Entry 8VKW (electron microscopy, 3.44 A resolution); this record covers chains A and X of the 34 polymer chains in the assembly.

Chain A:
Molecule: 23S ribosomal RNA
Organism: Mycolicibacterium smegmatis MC2 155
Sequence (3120 nucleotides; numbered 1 to 3120; the number before each row is that of its first residue):
     1 UAAGUGUUUA AGGGCGCAUG GUGGAUGCCU UGGCACUGGG AGCCGAUGAA GGACGUAGGA
    61 GGCUGCGAUA AGCCUCGGGG AGCUGUCAAC CGAGCGUUGA UCCGAGGAUG UCCGAAUGGG
   121 GAAACCCGGC ACGAGUGAUG UCGUGUCACC AGGCGCUGAA UAUAUAGGCG UCUGGGGGGA
   181 ACGCGGGGAA GUGAAACAUC UCAGUACCCG UAGGAAGAGA AAACAAAAUG UGAUUCCGUG
   241 AGUAGUGGCG AGCGAAAGCG GAGGAUGGCU AAACCGUAUG CAUGUGAUAC CGGGUAGGGG
   301 UUGUGUGUGC GGGGUUGUGG GACCUAUCUU UCCGGCUCUA CCUGGCUGGA GGGCAGUGAG
   361 AAAAUGUUGU GGUUAGCGGA AAUGGCUUGG GAUGGCCUGC CGUAGACGGU GAGAGCCCGG
   421 UACGUGAAAA CCCGACGUCU GUCUUGAUGG UGUUCCCGAG UAGCAGCGGG CCCGUGGAAU
   481 CUGCUGUGAA UCUGCCGGGA CCACCCGGUA AGCCUGAAUA CUUCCCAGUG ACCGAUAGCG
   541 GAUUAGUACC GUGAGGGAAU GGUGAAAAGU ACCCCGGGAG GGGAGUGAAA GAGUACCUGA
   601 AACCGUGCGC UUACAAUCCG UCAGAGCCCU CGACGUGUCG UGGGGUGAUG GCGUGCCUUU
   661 UGAAGAAUGA GCCUGCGAGU CAGGGACAUG UCGCGAGGUU AACCCGGGUG GGGUAGCCGC
   721 AGCGAAAGCG AGUCUGAAUA GGGCGUAUCC ACACAAGAGU GUGUGGUGUA GUGGUGUGUU
   781 CUGGACCCGA AGCGGAGUGA UCUACCCAUG GCCAGGGUGA AGCGCGGGUA AGACCGCGUG
   841 GAGGCCCGAA CCCACUUAGG UUGAAGACUG AGGGGAUGAG CUGUGGGUAG GGGUGAAAGG
   901 CCAAUCAAAC UCCGUGAUAG CUGGUUCUCC CCGAAAUGCA UUUAGGUGCA GCGUCGCAUG
   961 UUUCUUGCCG GAGGUAGAGC UACUGGAUGG CCGAUGGGCC CCACAGGGUU ACUGACGUCA
  1021 GCCAAACUCC GAAUGCCGGU AAGUCCAAGA GUGCGGCAGU GAGACGGCGG GGGAUAAGCU
  1081 CCGUGCGUCG AGAGGGAAAC AGCCCAGAUC GCCGGCUAAG GCCCCUAAGC GUGUGCUAAG
  1141 UGGAAAAGGA UGUGCAGUCG CGAAGACAAC CAGGAGGUUG GCUUAGAAGC AGCCACCCUU
  1201 GAAAGAGUGC GUAAUAGCUC ACUGGUCAAG UGAUUGUGCG CCGAUAAUGU AGCGGGGCUC
  1261 AAGCACACCG CCGAAGCCGC GGCAGCCAAC GUGUUGGCUG GGUAGGGGAG CGUCCUGCAU
  1321 CCGGUGAAGC CGCCGAGUGA UCGAGUGGUG GAGGGUGUGG GAGUGAGAAU GCAGGCAUGA
  1381 GUAGCGAUUA GGCAAGUGAG AACCUUGCCC GCCGAAAGAC CAAGGGUUCC UGGGCCAGGC
  1441 CAGUCCGCCC AGGGUGAGUC GGGACCUAAG GCGAGGCCGA CAGGCGUAGU CGAUGGACAA
  1501 CGGGUUGAUA UUCCCGUACC CGUGUAUGUG CGUCCAUGAU GAAUCAGCGG UACUAACCAU
  1561 CCAAAACCAC CGUGACCGCA CCUUUCGGGG UGUGGCGUUG GUGGGGCUGC AUGGGACCUU
  1621 CGUUGGUAGU AGUCAAGCGA UGGGGUGACG CAGGAAGGUA GCCGUACCGG UCAGUGGUAA
  1681 UACCGGGGUA AGCCUGUAGG GAGUCAGAUA GGUAAAUCCG UCUGGCAUAU AUCCUGAGAG
  1741 GUGAUGCAUA GCCGAGUGAG GCGAAUUCGG UGAUCCUAUG CUGCCGAGAA AAGCCUCUAG
  1801 CGAGGACAUA CACGGCCCGU ACCCCAAACC AACACAGGUG GUCAGGUAGA GAAUACUAAG
  1861 GCGUACGAGU GAACUAUGGU UAAGGAACUC GGCAAAAUGC CCCCGUAACU UCGGGAGAAG
  1921 GGGGACCCAC AUGGCGUGUA AGCCUUUACG GCCCAAGCGU GAGUGGGUGG CACAAACCAG
  1981 UGAGAAGCGA CUGUUUACUA AAAACACAGG UCCGUGCGAA GUCGCAAGAC GAUGUAUACG
  2041 GACUGACGCC UGCCCGGUGC UGGAAGGUUA AGAGGACCCG UUAACUCCCU UUGGGGGUGA
  2101 AGCGGAGAAU UUAAGCCCCA GUAAACGGCG GUGGUAACUA UAACCAUCCU AAGGUAGCGA
  2161 AAUUCCUUGU CGGGUAAGUU CCGACCUGCA CGAAUGGCGU AACGACUUCU CAACUGUCUC
  2221 AACCAUAGAC UCGGCGAAAU UGCACUACGA GUAAAGAUGC UCGUUACGCG CGGCAGGACG
  2281 AAAAGACCCC GGGACCUUCA CUACAACUUG GUAUUGGUGC UCGAUACGGU UUGUGUAGGA
  2341 UAGGUGGGAG ACUGUGAAGC UCACACGCCA GUGUGGGUGG AGUCGUUGUU GAAAUACCAC
  2401 UCUGAUCGUA UUGGGCCUCU AACCUCGGAC CGUAUAUCCG GUUCAGGGAC AGUGCCUGGU
  2461 GGGUAGUUUA ACUGGGGCGG UUGCCUCCUA AAAUGUAACG GAGGCGCCCA AAGGUUCCCU
  2521 CAACCUGGAC GGCAAUCAGG UGUUGAGUGU AAGUGCACAA GGGAGCUUGA CUGCGAGACG
  2581 GACAUGUCGA GCAGGGACGA AAGUCGGGAC UAGUGAUCCG GCACCUCUGA GUGGAAGGGG
  2641 UGUCGCUCAA CGGAUAAAAG GUACCCCGGG GAUAACAGGC UGAUCUUCCC CAAGAGUCCA
  2701 UAUCGACGGG AUGGUUUGGC ACCUCGAUGU CGGCUCGUCG CAUCCUGGGG CUGGAGCAGG
  2761 UCCCAAGGGU UGGGCUGUUC GCCCAUUAAA GCGGCACGCG AGCUGGGUUU AGAACGUCGU
  2821 GAGACAGUUC GGUCUCUAUC CGCCGCGCGC GUCAGAAGCU UGAGGAAACC UGUCCCUAGU
  2881 ACGAGAGGAC CGGGACGGAC GAACCUCUGG UAUACCAGUU GUCCCACCAG GGGCACGGCU
  2941 GGAUAGCCAC GUUCGGACAG GAUAACCGCU GAAAGCAUCU AAGCGGGAAA CCUCUUCCAA
  3001 GACCAGGCUU CUCACCCUCU AGGAGGGAUA AGGCCCCCCG CAGACCACGG GAUUGAUAGA
  3061 CCAGACCUGG AAGCCUAGUA AUAGGUGCAG GGAACUGGCA CUAACCGGCC GAAAACUUAC
Disordered / not traced: 1, 2329-2404

Chain X:
Protein: 50S ribosomal protein L27
Organism: Mycolicibacterium smegmatis MC2 155
UniProtKB: A0R150 (RL27_MYCS2); residues 1-88 here = UniProt positions 1-88
Amino-acid sequence (88 residues; row label = number of the first residue in the row):
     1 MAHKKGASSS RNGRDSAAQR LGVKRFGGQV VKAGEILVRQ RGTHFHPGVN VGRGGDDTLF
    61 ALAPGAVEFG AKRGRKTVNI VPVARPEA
Disordered / not traced: 1-7, 87-88

How chain A and chain X interact:
Pairs across the interface (93):
  G757(A) with Arg-85(X), hydrogen bond to the base
  A758(A) with Ala-33(X), base contact; Leu-62(X), hydrogen bond to the base; Ala-63(X), base contact; Pro-64(X), base contact
  G759(A) with Val-31(X), base contact; Lys-32(X), hydrogen bond to the sugar; Ala-33(X), hydrogen bond to the base; Pro-64(X), base contact
  G970(A) with Phe-26(X), base contact; Gly-27(X), hydrogen bond to the base; Glu-68(X), hydrogen bond to the sugar
  G971(A) with Phe-26(X), base contact; Gly-27(X), hydrogen bond to the sugar; Phe-69(X), sugar contact
  A972(A) with Phe-69(X), phosphate contact
  G973(A) with His-44(X), salt bridge to the phosphate
  C1036(A) with Phe-26(X), base contact
  C1037(A) with Phe-26(X), base contact; Gln-29(X), hydrogen bond to the sugar
  G1038(A) with Gly-28(X), hydrogen bond to the sugar; Gln-29(X), hydrogen bond to the sugar
  G2479(A) with Ser-8(X), sugar contact; Ser-9(X), base contact
  G2480(A) with Ser-9(X), sugar contact
  C2485(A) with Asp-15(X), base contact; Ser-16(X), hydrogen bond to the phosphate; Ala-17(X), hydrogen bond to the phosphate; Gln-19(X), hydrogen bond to the phosphate
  U2486(A) with Arg-14(X), base contact; Asp-15(X), base contact; Ser-16(X), hydrogen bond to the phosphate; Ala-17(X), phosphate contact; Gln-19(X), hydrogen bond to the phosphate
  U2494(A) with Arg-20(X), sugar contact; Leu-21(X), sugar contact
  G2495(A) with Ala-18(X), phosphate contact; Gln-19(X), phosphate contact; Arg-20(X), phosphate contact
  U2496(A) with Ala-18(X), phosphate contact
  C2499(A) with Ser-10(X), sugar contact
  G2501(A) with Ser-10(X), phosphate contact; Asn-12(X), hydrogen bond to the phosphate
  A2502(A) with Arg-11(X), salt bridge to the phosphate; Asn-12(X), base contact; Arg-14(X), base contact
  G2503(A) with Arg-11(X), salt bridge to the phosphate; Arg-14(X), base contact
  G2504(A) with Arg-14(X), base contact
  G2553(A) with Arg-41(X), base contact
  U2554(A) with Arg-41(X), base contact; Gly-42(X), hydrogen bond to the base
  G2555(A) with Gly-42(X), sugar contact; Thr-43(X), hydrogen bond to the sugar; His-44(X), salt bridge to the phosphate; His-46(X), phosphate contact
  C2556(A) with Thr-43(X), sugar contact; His-46(X), salt bridge to the phosphate
  A2557(A) with Arg-75(X), salt bridge to the phosphate
  C2558(A) with Arg-73(X), hydrogen bond to the base; Arg-75(X), hydrogen bond to the base
  A2560(A) with Thr-43(X), hydrogen bond to the base; Arg-53(X), base contact
  A2576(A) with Ala-33(X), base contact
  G2577(A) with Lys-32(X), phosphate contact; Ala-33(X), hydrogen bond to the sugar; Gly-34(X), hydrogen bond to the base; Glu-35(X), hydrogen bond to the sugar
  A2578(A) with Lys-32(X), salt bridge to the phosphate; Glu-35(X), hydrogen bond to the sugar; Ile-36(X), hydrogen bond to the sugar
  C2579(A) with Lys-24(X), sugar contact; Arg-25(X), salt bridge to the phosphate; Ile-36(X), sugar contact; Arg-39(X), sugar contact
  G2580(A) with Arg-20(X), hydrogen bond to the phosphate
  G2581(A) with Arg-20(X), salt bridge to the phosphate
  U2587(A) with Arg-39(X), hydrogen bond to the sugar; Asp-56(X), hydrogen bond to the sugar
  C2588(A) with Ile-36(X), base contact; Gly-54(X), sugar contact; Gly-55(X), hydrogen bond to the phosphate; Asp-56(X), sugar contact; Thr-58(X), sugar contact
  G2589(A) with Gly-54(X), phosphate contact; Gly-55(X), hydrogen bond to the phosphate; Phe-60(X), sugar contact
  A2590(A) with Leu-62(X), sugar contact
  C2610(A) with Arg-41(X), hydrogen bond to the sugar; Gly-55(X), sugar contact; Asp-56(X), hydrogen bond to the sugar
  U2611(A) with Gln-19(X), sugar contact; Arg-41(X), sugar contact
Interface residues without a listed pair, chain A (46 interface residues in all): G1039, C2484, C2487, A2493, A2609
Interface residues without a listed pair, chain X (51 interface residues in all): Val-23, Phe-45, Asp-57, Gly-74, Lys-76, Val-83

Summary:
46 residues of chain A face 51 of chain X across their interface; the contacts include 33 hydrogen bonds and 9
salt bridges. Among the polar pairs are G757(A)/Arg-85(X), A758(A)/Leu-62(X) and G759(A)/Ala-33(X).
Chain A is 23S ribosomal RNA and chain X is 50S ribosomal protein L27, both from Mycolicibacterium smegmatis
MC2 155; the structure, Structure of Mycobacterium smegmatis 50S ribosomal subunit bound to delNTE-HflX, was
determined by electron microscopy, deposited together with 8VIO, 8VK0, 8VK7, 8VKI, 8VPK, 8VR4, 8VR8 and 8VRL.
